9ML1 - chains A and Q of the 15 polymer chains in the assembly; structure by electron microscopy, 3.00 A resolution.

Chain A:
Name: Major capsid protein L1
Source organism: Human papillomavirus 16
Reference sequence: A0A161GYK1 (A0A161GYK1_HPV16); residues 35-488 here correspond to UniProt positions 47-500 (UniProt number = residue number + 12)
Sequence (426 residues; each row starts with the number of its first residue; note: 29 numbers in that range are skipped by the numbering (no residue carries them; nothing is unmodelled there)):
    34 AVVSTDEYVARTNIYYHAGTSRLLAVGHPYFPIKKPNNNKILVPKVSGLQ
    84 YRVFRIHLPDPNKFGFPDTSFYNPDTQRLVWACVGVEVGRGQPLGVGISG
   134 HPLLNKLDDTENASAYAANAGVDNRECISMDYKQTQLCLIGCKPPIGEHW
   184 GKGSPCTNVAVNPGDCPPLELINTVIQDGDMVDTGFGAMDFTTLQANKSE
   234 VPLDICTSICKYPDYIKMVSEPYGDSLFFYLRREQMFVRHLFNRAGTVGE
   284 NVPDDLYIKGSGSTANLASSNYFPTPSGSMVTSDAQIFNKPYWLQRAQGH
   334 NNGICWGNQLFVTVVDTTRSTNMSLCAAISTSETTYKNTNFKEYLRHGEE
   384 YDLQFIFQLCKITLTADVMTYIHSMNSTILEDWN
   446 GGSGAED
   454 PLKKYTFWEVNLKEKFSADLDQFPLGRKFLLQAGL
Not modelled in the structure: 446-451, 487-488
Construct notes: expression tag (34); conflict Thr280 (Ala292 in A0A161GYK1), Ser448 (Thr439 in A0A161GYK1), Gly449 (Pro462 in A0A161GYK1), Ala450 (Lys463 in A0A161GYK1)

Chain Q:
Name: D24.1M01 Heavy Chain
Source organism: Homo sapiens
Sequence (235 residues; row label = number of the first residue in the row; a row labelled like 35A-35B holds insertion residues (35A, then the next letters in order)):
     1 QVTLRESGPALVKPTQTLTLTCTISGLSLTTSGVC
35A-35B VS
    36 WIRQPPGKALEWLALIDWDDDKYYSTSLRTRLTISKDISKNQVVLTM
82A-82C TNM
    83 DPVDTATFFCARTRCTSN
100A-100E WGYYF
   101 DSWGRGTRVTVSSASTKGPSVFPLAPSSKSTSGGTAALGCLVKDYFPEPV
   151 TVSWNSGALTSGVHTFPAVLQSSGLYSLSSVVTVPSSSLGTQTYICNVNH
   201 KPSNTKVDKRVEPKSCDKTHHHHHH
Not modelled in the structure: 113-225
Disulfides: Cys22-Cys92, Cys35-Cys97

How chain A and chain Q interact:
Residue-residue contacts (21; chain A residue first):
  Cys189(A) with Ser32(Q)
  Thr190(A) with Ser32(Q); Gly33(Q)
  Asn191(A) with Thr31(Q); Ser32(Q), hydrogen bond (side chain-backbone)
  Val192(A) with Ser32(Q), hydrogen bond (backbone-backbone); Gly33(Q); Val34(Q), hydrophobic; Arg94(Q); Arg96(Q), hydrogen bond (backbone-side chain)
  Ala193(A) with Arg96(Q), hydrogen bond (backbone-side chain)
  Asn195(A) with Arg96(Q), hydrogen bond (side chain-backbone); Cys97(Q); Thr98(Q)
  Asp198(A) with Ser99(Q), hydrogen bond
  Cys199(A) with Ser99(Q), hydrogen bond
  Val281(A) with Asn100(Q), hydrogen bond (backbone-side chain)
  Gly282(A) with Ser99(Q); Asn100(Q), hydrogen bond (backbone-backbone)
  Glu283(A) with Ser99(Q)
  Asn284(A) with Asn100(Q), hydrogen bond
Also at the interface, not in a pair above, chain A (14 interface residues in all): Val194, Pro196
Also at the interface, not in a pair above, chain Q (11 interface residues in all): Tyr100D

Overview:
14 residues of chain A and 11 residues of chain Q are in contact; the contacts include 10 hydrogen bonds.
Polar contacts include Asn191(A)-Ser32(Q), Val192(A)-Arg96(Q) and Ala193(A)-Arg96(Q).
Here chain A is Major capsid protein L1 (Human papillomavirus 16) and chain Q is D24.1M01 Heavy Chain (Homo
sapiens). Entry 9ML1 (D24.1M01 Fab bound to HPV16 L1 pentamer) was determined by electron microscopy (same
publication as 9ML3).
